8V9L - chains a and i of the 59 polymer chains in the assembly; structure by electron microscopy, 3.00 A resolution.

Chain a:
Molecule: 16S Ribosomal RNA
From: Mycolicibacterium smegmatis MC2 155
Sequence (1528 nucleotides; numbered 1 to 1528; the number before each row is that of its first residue):
     1 UUUUUGUUUGGAGAGUUUGAUCCUGGCUCAGGACGAACGCUGGCGGCGUG
    51 CUUAACACAUGCAAGUCGAACGGAAAGGCCCUUUCGGGGGUACUCGAGUG
   101 GCGAACGGGUGAGUAACACGUGGGUGAUCUGCCCUGCACUUUGGGAUAAG
   151 CCUGGGAAACUGGGUCUAAUACCGAAUACACCCUGCUGGUCGCAUGGCCU
   201 GGUAGGGGAAAGCUUUUGCGGUGUGGGAUGGGCCCGCGGCCUAUCAGCUU
   251 GUUGGUGGGGUGAUGGCCUACCAAGGCGACGACGGGUAGCCGGCCUGAGA
   301 GGGUGACCGGCCACACUGGGACUGAGAUACGGCCCAGACUCCUACGGGAG
   351 GCAGCAGUGGGGAAUAUUGCACAAUGGGCGCAAGCCUGAUGCAGCGACGC
   401 CGCGUGAGGGAUGACGGCCUUCGGGUUGUAAACCUCUUUCAGCACAGACG
   451 AAGCGCAAGUGACGGUAUGUGCAGAAGAAGGACCGGCCAACUACGUGCCA
   501 GCAGCCGCGGUAAUACGUAGGGUCCGAGCGUUGUCCGGAAUUACUGGGCG
   551 UAAAGAGCUCGUAGGUGGUUUGUCGCGUUGUUCGUGAAAACUCACAGCUU
   601 AACUGUGGGCGUGCGGGCGAUACGGGCAGACUAGAGUACUGCAGGGGAGA
   651 CUGGAAUUCCUGGUGUAGCGGUGGAAUGCGCAGAUAUCAGGAGGAACACC
   701 GGUGGCGAAGGCGGGUCUCUGGGCAGUAACUGACGCUGAGGAGCGAAAGC
   751 GUGGGGAGCGAACAGGAUUAGAUACCCUGGUAGUCCACGCCGUAAACGGU
   801 GGGUACUAGGUGUGGGUUUCCUUCCUUGGGAUCCGUGCCGUAGCUAACGC
   851 AUUAAGUACCCCGCCUGGGGAGUACGGCCGCAAGGCUAAAACUCAAAGGA
   901 AUUGACGGGGGCCCGCACAAGCGGCGGAGCAUGUGGAUUAAUUCGAUGCA
   951 ACGCGAAGAACCUUACCUGGGUUUGACAUGCACAGGACGCCGGCAGAGAU
  1001 GUCGGUUCCCUUGUGGCCUGUGUGCAGGUGGUGCAUGGCUGUCGUCAGCU
  1051 CGUGUCGUGAGAUGUUGGGUUAAGUCCCGCAACGAGCGCAACCCUUGUCU
  1101 CAUGUUGCCAGCACGUUAUGGUGGGGACUCGUGAGAGACUGCCGGGGUCA
  1151 ACUCGGAGGAAGGUGGGGAUGACGUCAAGUCAUCAUGCCCCUUAUGUCCA
  1201 GGGCUUCACACAUGCUACAAUGGCCGGUACAAAGGGCUGCGAUGCCGUGA
  1251 GGUGGAGCGAAUCCUUUCAAAGCCGGUCUCAGUUCGGAUCGGGGUCUGCA
  1301 ACUCGACCCCGUGAAGUCGGAGUCGCUAGUAAUCGCAGAUCAGCAACGCU
  1351 GCGGUGAAUACGUUCCCGGGCCUUGUACACACCGCCCGUCACGUCAUGAA
  1401 AGUCGGUAACACCCGAAGCCGGUGGCCUAACCCUUGUGGAGGGAGCCGUC
  1451 GAAGGUGGGAUCGGCGAUUGGGACGAAGUCGUAACAAGGUAGCCGUACCG
  1501 GAAGGUGCGGCUGGAUCACCUCCUUUCU
Not modelled in the structure: 1-6, 1518-1528

Chain i:
Protein: 30S ribosomal protein S9
From: Mycolicibacterium smegmatis MC2 155
Reference sequence: A0QSP9 (RS9_MYCS2); residue numbers follow UniProt; this construct covers 1-150
Chain sequence (150 residues; each row starts with the number of its first residue):
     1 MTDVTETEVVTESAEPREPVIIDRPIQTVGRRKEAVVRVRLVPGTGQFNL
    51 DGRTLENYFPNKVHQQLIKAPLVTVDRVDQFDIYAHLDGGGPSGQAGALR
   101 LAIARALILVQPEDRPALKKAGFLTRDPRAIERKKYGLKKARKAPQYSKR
Not modelled in the structure: 1-24

Chain a / chain i interface:
Residue-residue contacts (93; chain a residue first):
  C925(a) / Gln-146(i)  sugar contact
  G948(a) / Lys-149(i)  hydrogen bond to the sugar
  G948(a) / Arg-150(i)  sugar contact
  C949(a) / Tyr-147(i)  sugar contact
  A951(a) / Arg-150(i)  base contact
  C952(a) / Ser-148(i)  hydrogen bond to the base
  C952(a) / Arg-150(i)  base contact
  G1097(a) / Arg-126(i)  hydrogen bond to the phosphate
  G1097(a) / Pro-128(i)  sugar contact
  U1098(a) / Arg-31(i)  salt bridge to the phosphate
  U1098(a) / Arg-126(i)  salt bridge to the phosphate
  C1099(a) / Arg-31(i)  salt bridge to the phosphate
  C1108(a) / Arg-38(i)  hydrogen bond to the phosphate
  C1109(a) / Arg-38(i)  salt bridge to the phosphate
  A1110(a) / Gln-27(i)  sugar contact
  A1110(a) / Arg-40(i)  sugar contact
  A1127(a) / Gln-27(i)  hydrogen bond to the base
  C1128(a) / Gln-27(i)  sugar contact
  C1128(a) / Val-29(i)  sugar contact
  C1128(a) / Arg-38(i)  base contact
  U1129(a) / Val-29(i)  phosphate contact
  U1129(a) / Arg-31(i)  hydrogen bond to the phosphate
  U1129(a) / Val-36(i)  sugar contact
  C1130(a) / Arg-31(i)  salt bridge to the phosphate
  G1159(a) / Arg-115(i)  salt bridge to the phosphate
  G1159(a) / Lys-119(i)  salt bridge to the phosphate
  A1160(a) / Arg-115(i)  salt bridge to the phosphate
  A1160(a) / Lys-119(i)  salt bridge to the phosphate
  A1160(a) / Leu-124(i)  sugar contact
  A1160(a) / Thr-125(i)  phosphate contact
  A1160(a) / Arg-126(i)  sugar contact
  A1161(a) / Thr-125(i)  hydrogen bond to the phosphate
  G1167(a) / Lys-135(i)  phosphate contact
  G1168(a) / Arg-133(i)  hydrogen bond to the sugar
  G1168(a) / Lys-135(i)  phosphate contact
  A1169(a) / Tyr-136(i)  phosphate contact
  U1213(a) / Gln-146(i)  phosphate contact
  G1214(a) / Gln-146(i)  phosphate contact
  A1229(a) / Arg-53(i)  salt bridge to the phosphate
  A1229(a) / Tyr-58(i)  hydrogen bond to the sugar
  C1230(a) / Tyr-58(i)  hydrogen bond to the sugar
  C1230(a) / Gly-90(i)  hydrogen bond to the sugar
  C1230(a) / Pro-92(i)  base contact
  C1230(a) / Gln-95(i)  hydrogen bond to the sugar
  A1231(a) / Asp-88(i)  phosphate contact
  A1231(a) / Gly-89(i)  hydrogen bond to the phosphate
  A1231(a) / Gly-90(i)  hydrogen bond to the sugar
  A1232(a) / Asp-88(i)  phosphate contact
  C1324(a) / Gln-146(i)  sugar contact
  C1324(a) / Tyr-147(i)  sugar contact
  G1325(a) / Lys-143(i)  sugar contact
  G1325(a) / Ala-144(i)  hydrogen bond to the sugar
  G1325(a) / Pro-145(i)  sugar contact
  G1325(a) / Tyr-147(i)  phosphate contact
  C1326(a) / Arg-142(i)  sugar contact
  U1327(a) / Arg-142(i)  salt bridge to the phosphate
  A1328(a) / Arg-129(i)  sugar contact
  A1328(a) / Arg-142(i)  salt bridge to the phosphate
  G1329(a) / Arg-32(i)  hydrogen bond to the base
  G1329(a) / Lys-33(i)  base contact
  G1329(a) / Arg-129(i)  base contact
  G1329(a) / Ala-130(i)  sugar contact
  G1329(a) / Ile-131(i)  sugar contact
  G1329(a) / Glu-132(i)  phosphate contact
  U1330(a) / Glu-132(i)  hydrogen bond to the phosphate
  U1330(a) / Ala-141(i)  phosphate contact
  A1331(a) / Lys-140(i)  salt bridge to the phosphate
  A1331(a) / Ala-141(i)  phosphate contact
  A1331(a) / Arg-142(i)  phosphate contact
  A1331(a) / Lys-143(i)  phosphate contact
  A1332(a) / Lys-140(i)  salt bridge to the phosphate
  A1332(a) / Lys-143(i)  salt bridge to the phosphate
  C1349(a) / Lys-139(i)  salt bridge to the phosphate
  U1350(a) / Lys-134(i)  salt bridge to the phosphate
  U1350(a) / Tyr-136(i)  phosphate contact
  U1350(a) / Gly-137(i)  hydrogen bond to the phosphate
  U1350(a) / Leu-138(i)  phosphate contact
  G1351(a) / Arg-133(i)  salt bridge to the phosphate
  G1351(a) / Lys-134(i)  salt bridge to the phosphate
  G1351(a) / Lys-135(i)  phosphate contact
  G1351(a) / Tyr-136(i)  hydrogen bond to the phosphate
  C1352(a) / Arg-133(i)  phosphate contact
  C1352(a) / Lys-134(i)  hydrogen bond to the phosphate
  G1353(a) / Glu-34(i)  phosphate contact
  G1353(a) / Ile-131(i)  phosphate contact
  G1354(a) / Lys-33(i)  phosphate contact
  G1354(a) / Gly-90(i)  phosphate contact
  G1354(a) / Gly-91(i)  phosphate contact
  G1354(a) / Ile-131(i)  phosphate contact
  U1355(a) / Lys-33(i)  salt bridge to the phosphate
  U1355(a) / Ser-93(i)  hydrogen bond to the phosphate
  U1355(a) / Gly-94(i)  hydrogen bond to the phosphate
  G1356(a) / Ser-93(i)  phosphate contact
Also at the interface, not in a pair above, chain a (52 interface residues in all): G924, A950, U1096, G1165, G1166, A1212, U1228, A1271
Also at the interface, not in a pair above, chain i (51 interface residues in all): His-86, Leu-87, Arg-105, Asp-127

In short:
Chain a and chain i form an interface of 52 and 51 residues respectively, with 22 hydrogen bonds and 20 salt
bridges. Among the polar pairs are C952(a)/Ser-148(i), A1127(a)/Gln-27(i) and G1329(a)/Arg-32(i).
Chain a is 16S Ribosomal RNA and chain i is 30S ribosomal protein S9, both from Mycolicibacterium smegmatis
MC2 155; the structure, Cryo-EM structure of the Mycobacterium smegmatis 70S ribosome in complex with
hibernation factor Msmeg1130 (Balon) and ..., was determined by electron microscopy, deposited together with
8V9J and 8V9K.
